PDB entry 1GHP | X-ray diffraction, 1.76 A resolution | chain A

Chain A:
Name: Beta-lactamase
Source organism: Staphylococcus aureus
Notes: EC 3.5.2.6
UniProt: P00807 (BLAC_STAAU); the author numbering skips numbers that UniProt does not, so the offset changes along the chain: 31-57 = UniProt 25-51; 59-84 = UniProt 52-77; 87-290 = UniProt 78-281
Sequence (258 residues; each row starts with the number of its first residue; note: 3 numbers in that range are skipped by the numbering (no residue carries them; nothing is unmodelled there)):
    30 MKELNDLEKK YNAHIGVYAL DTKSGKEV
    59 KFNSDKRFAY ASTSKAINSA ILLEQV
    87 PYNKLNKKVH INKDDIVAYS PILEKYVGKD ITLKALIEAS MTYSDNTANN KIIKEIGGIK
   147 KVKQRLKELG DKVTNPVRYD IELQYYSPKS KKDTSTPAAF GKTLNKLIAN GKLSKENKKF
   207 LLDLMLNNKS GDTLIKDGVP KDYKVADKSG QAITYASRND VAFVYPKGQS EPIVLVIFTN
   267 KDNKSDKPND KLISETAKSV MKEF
Disordered / not traced: 30
Sequence notes: engineered mutation Asp166 (Glu157 in P00807), Gln170 (Asn161 in P00807)
Residues lining bound ligands: open form - penicillin g (PNM): Ala69, Ser70, Lys73, Tyr105, Ser130, Asn132, Ile167, Gln170, Gly236, Gln237, Ala238, Ile239, Arg244

Summary:
Chain A binds open form - penicillin g.
Chain A is Beta-lactamase (Staphylococcus aureus); the structure, Structures of the acyl-enzyme complex of the
staphylococcus aureus beta-lactamase mutant glu166asp:asn170gln with degraded benzylpenicillin, was determined
by X-ray diffraction together with 1GHI and 1GHM from the same study.
